Entry 8Y89 (electron microscopy, 3.32 A resolution); this record covers chains A and B of the 5 polymer chains in the assembly.

== Chain A (and B) ==
Molecule: Spike glycoprotein
From: Human coronavirus HKU1
Notes: chain B of this document is another copy of the same molecule, construct and numbering; everything in this record applies to it too
UniProtKB: Q0ZME7 (SPIKE_CVHN5); residue numbers follow UniProt; this construct covers 14-1276
Chain sequence (1263 residues; each row starts with the number of its first residue):
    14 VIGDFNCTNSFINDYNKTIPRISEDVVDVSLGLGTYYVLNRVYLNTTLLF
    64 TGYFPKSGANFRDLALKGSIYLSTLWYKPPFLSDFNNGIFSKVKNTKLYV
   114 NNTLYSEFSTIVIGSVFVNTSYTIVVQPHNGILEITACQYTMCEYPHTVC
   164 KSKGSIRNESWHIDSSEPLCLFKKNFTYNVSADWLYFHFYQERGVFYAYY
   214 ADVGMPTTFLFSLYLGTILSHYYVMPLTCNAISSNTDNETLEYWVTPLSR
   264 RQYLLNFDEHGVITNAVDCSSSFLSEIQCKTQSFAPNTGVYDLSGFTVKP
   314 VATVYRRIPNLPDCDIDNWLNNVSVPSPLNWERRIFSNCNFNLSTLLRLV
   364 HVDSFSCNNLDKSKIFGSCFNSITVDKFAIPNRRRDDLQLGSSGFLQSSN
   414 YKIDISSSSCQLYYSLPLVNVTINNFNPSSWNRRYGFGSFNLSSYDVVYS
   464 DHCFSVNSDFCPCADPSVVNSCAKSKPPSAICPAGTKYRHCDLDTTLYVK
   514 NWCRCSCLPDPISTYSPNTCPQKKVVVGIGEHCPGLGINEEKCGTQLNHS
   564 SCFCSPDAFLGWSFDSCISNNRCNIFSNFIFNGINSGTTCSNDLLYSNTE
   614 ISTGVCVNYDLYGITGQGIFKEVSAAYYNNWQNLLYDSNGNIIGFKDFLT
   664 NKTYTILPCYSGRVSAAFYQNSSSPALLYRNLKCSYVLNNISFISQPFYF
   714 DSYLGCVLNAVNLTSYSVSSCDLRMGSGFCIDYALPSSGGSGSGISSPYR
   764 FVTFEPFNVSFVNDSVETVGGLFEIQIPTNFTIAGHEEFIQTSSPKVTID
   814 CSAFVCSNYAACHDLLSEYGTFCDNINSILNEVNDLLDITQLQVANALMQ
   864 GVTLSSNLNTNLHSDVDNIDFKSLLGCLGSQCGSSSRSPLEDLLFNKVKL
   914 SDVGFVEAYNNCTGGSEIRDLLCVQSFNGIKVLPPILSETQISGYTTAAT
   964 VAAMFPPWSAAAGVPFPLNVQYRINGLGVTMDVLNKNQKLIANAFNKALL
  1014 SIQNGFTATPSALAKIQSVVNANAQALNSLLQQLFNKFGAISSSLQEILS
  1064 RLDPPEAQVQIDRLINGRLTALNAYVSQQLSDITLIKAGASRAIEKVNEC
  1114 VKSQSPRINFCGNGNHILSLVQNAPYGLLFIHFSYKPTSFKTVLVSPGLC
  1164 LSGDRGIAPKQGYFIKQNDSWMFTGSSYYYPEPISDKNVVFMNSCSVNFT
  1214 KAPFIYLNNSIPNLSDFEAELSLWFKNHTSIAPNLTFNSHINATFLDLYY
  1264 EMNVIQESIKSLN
Unresolved in the structure: 30-31, 309-312, 324-325, 469-535, 551-571, 607-608, 750-758, 892-898, 1222-1276 (chain B: 558-562, 750-758, 1222-1276)
Differences from the reference sequence: engineered mutation Gly752 (Arg in Q0ZME7), Gly753 (Arg in Q0ZME7), Ser754 (Lys in Q0ZME7), Gly755 (Arg in Q0ZME7), Ser756 (Arg in Q0ZME7), Pro902 (Leu in Q0ZME7), Pro980 (Ser in Q0ZME7), Pro1023 (Asn in Q0ZME7), Pro1067 (Asn in Q0ZME7), Pro1068 (Leu in Q0ZME7)
Curated features (UniProtKB/Swiss-Prot):
  - region: Ser901 to Tyr922 (Fusion peptide 1), Glu920 to Phe940 (Fusion peptide 2)
  - site: Arg900, Ser901 (Cleavage)
  - glycosylation (N-linked (GlcNAc...) asparagine): Asn19, Asn29, Asn58, Asn114, Asn132, Asn171, Asn188, Asn192, Asn251, Asn335, Asn355, Asn433, Asn454, Asn561, Asn664, Asn684, Asn703, Asn725, Asn771, Asn776 and 10 more in UniProt
Disulfides: Cys20-Cys156, Cys151-Cys183, Cys163-Cys242, Cys282-Cys292, Cys327-Cys352, Cys370-Cys423, Cys382-Cys603, Cys466-Cys546, Cys619-Cys672, Cys697-Cys719, Cys734-Cys743, Cys814-Cys836, Cys819-Cys825, Cys925-Cys936, Cys1113-Cys1124, Cys1163-Cys1208
Covalent attachments: N-acetylglucosamine (NAG) linked to Asn58, Asn132, Asn188, Asn192, Asn664, Asn703, Asn725, Asn793, Asn1211

== Interface between chain A and chain B ==
Pairs across the interface (109):
  Leu52(A) with Trp644(B)
  Asn53(A) with Asn646(B); Leu647(B), hydrogen bond (backbone-backbone)
  Arg54(A) with Leu647(B); Tyr649(B)
  Val55(A) with Gln645(B); Leu647(B), hydrogen bond (backbone-backbone); Leu648(B); Tyr649(B), hydrogen bond (backbone-backbone)
  Tyr56(A) with Tyr649(B); Asp650(B)
  Leu57(A) with Tyr640(B), hydrophobic
  Thr59(A) with Ser651(B)
  Thr60(A) with Ser651(B)
  Pro181(A) with Asn351(B)
  Cys183(A) with Leu324(B); Thr601(B)
  Leu184(A) with Leu324(B)
  Lys186(A) with Asn351(B), hydrogen bond
  Thr221(A) with Trp644(B)
  His273(A) with Tyr640(B)
  Asp813(A) with Arg676(B)
  Asp827(A) with Arg263(B), salt bridge
  Glu831(A) with Asn1049(B), hydrogen bond (backbone-side chain); Lys1050(B); Phe1051(B), hydrogen bond (side chain-backbone); Gly1052(B), hydrogen bond (side chain-backbone)
  Tyr832(A) with Phe1051(B), hydrophobic
  Thr834(A) with Ser1042(B); Gln1046(B)
  Asn838(A) with Ser1042(B)
  Leu849(A) with Leu1098(B), hydrophobic
  Leu855(A) with Arg737(B)
  Asn859(A) with Phe770(B)
  Met862(A) with Val772(B), hydrophobic
  Gln863(A) with Asn1122(B), hydrogen bond; Gly1125(B); Asn1126(B); Gly1127(B)
  Val865(A) with Val772(B), hydrophobic; Ser773(B)
  Thr866(A) with Ser773(B), hydrogen bond; Val775(B)
  Leu867(A) with Ser773(B), hydrogen bond (backbone-backbone); Phe774(B); Val775(B), hydrogen bond (backbone-backbone)
  Ser868(A) with Phe774(B); Val775(B); Asp777(B)
  Ser869(A) with Val775(B), hydrogen bond (backbone-backbone); Asn776(B)
  Asn870(A) with Asn776(B)
  His876(A) with Val779(B); Glu780(B), salt bridge
  Val916(A) with Tyr716(B)
  Val919(A) with Asn694(B)
  Tyr922(A) with Asn694(B)
  Asn923(A) with Asn694(B), hydrogen bond
  Thr926(A) with Leu695(B)
  Ile931(A) with Leu670(B), hydrophobic
  Ser939(A) with Ser674(B)
  Phe940(A) with Pro671(B), hydrophobic; Cys672(B); Ser674(B)
  Lys944(A) with Arg693(B); Asn694(B)
  Leu946(A) with Arg693(B)
  Pro947(A) with Arg693(B); Ser740(B)
  Pro948(A) with Gly739(B); Ser740(B), hydrogen bond (backbone-backbone)
  Ile949(A) with Arg737(B); Gly739(B); Ser740(B), hydrogen bond (backbone-backbone); Gly741(B), hydrogen bond (backbone-backbone)
  Gln954(A) with Gly741(B); Phe767(B), hydrogen bond (side chain-backbone); Glu768(B)
  Tyr958(A) with Pro769(B); Phe770(B)
  Phe968(A) with Val779(B), hydrophobic
  Pro969(A) with Phe786(B), hydrophobic
  Pro970(A) with Ile788(B), hydrophobic
  Trp971(A) with Phe786(B), hydrophobic; Ile788(B), hydrophobic
  Gly976(A) with Tyr1176(B), hydrogen bond (backbone-side chain)
  Pro978(A) with Pro1160(B), hydrophobic
  Tyr985(A) with Ala1171(B); Pro1172(B)
  Met994(A) with Met1205(B), hydrophobic
  Asn998(A) with Met1205(B); Ser1207(B); Ser1209(B), hydrogen bond
  Gln1045(A) with Asn652(B), hydrogen bond (side chain-backbone)
  Gln1059(A) with Thr628(B); Gln630(B), hydrogen bond
  Asn1086(A) with Ala1087(B)
  Ser1090(A) with Ser1090(B)
  Thr1097(A) with Thr1097(B), hydrogen bond; Leu1098(B)
  Ser1104(A) with Arg1105(B)
  Glu1108(A) with Arg1105(B), salt bridge
  Asn1111(A) with Asn1122(B)
  Glu1112(A) with Arg1120(B), salt bridge; Phe1123(B)
  Ser1116(A) with Ile1121(B)
  Pro1119(A) with Pro1119(B)
  Arg1120(A) with Arg1120(B)
  Lys1200(A) with Phe1204(B)
Also at the interface, not in a pair above, chain A (92 interface residues in all): Tyr50, Glu180, Leu182, Phe185, Phe222, Thr811, Ile812, Ser815, Ala816, Tyr822, Phe835, Glu845, Ala858, Leu871, Leu950, Ser951, Leu981, Gln984, Asp995, Phe1048, Glu1060, Leu1093, Ser1118
Also at the interface, not in a pair above, chain B (84 interface residues in all): Ser307, Asn323, Pro325, Ser350, Tyr625, Tyr673, Leu717, Asn771, Ser778, Ala1053, Thr1083, Gln1091, Ser1094, Asn1206

== Overview ==
92 residues of chain A face 84 of chain B across their interface, with 22 hydrogen bonds and 4 salt bridges.
Polar contacts include Asp827(A)-Arg263(B), His876(A)-Glu780(B) and Glu1108(A)-Arg1105(B).
Chain A and chain B are both Spike glycoprotein (Human coronavirus HKU1); the structure, Structure of
HCoV-HKU1C spike in the functionally anchored-3up conformation with 2TMPRSS2, was determined by electron
microscopy, deposited together with 8Y7X, 8Y7Y, 8Y87, 8Y88, 8Y8A and 8Y8B.
